1EA4 - chains B and E of the 16 polymer chains in the assembly; structure by X-ray diffraction, 2.95 A resolution.

== Chain B (and E) ==
Molecule: Transcriptional repressor copg
Source organism: Streptococcus agalactiae
Notes: fragment: dna-binding protein; chain E of this document is another copy of the same molecule, construct and numbering; everything in this record applies to it too
Reference sequence: P13920 (REPA_STRPN); residue numbers follow UniProt; this construct covers 1-45
Chain sequence (45 residues; numbered 1 to 45; the number before each row is that of its first residue):
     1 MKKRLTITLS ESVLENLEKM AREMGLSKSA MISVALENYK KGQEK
Disordered / not traced: 42-45 (chain E: 45)
UniProt features mapped onto this chain:
  - DNA-binding region: Asn16 to Leu36 (H-T-H motif)
  - mutagenesis: Ala30 (A30E: 5-fold increase in plasmid copy number)

== Interface between chain B and chain E ==
Residue-residue contacts (8; chain B residue first):
  Lys2(B) with Glu23(E), hydrogen bond (side chain-backbone)
  Gly25(B) with Leu26(E); Ser27(E), hydrogen bond (backbone-backbone); Ala30(E)
  Leu26(B) with Gly25(E); Leu26(E), hydrophobic
  Ser27(B) with Gly25(E), hydrogen bond (backbone-backbone)
  Ala30(B) with Gly25(E)

== In short ==
Chain B and chain E each contribute 5 residues to their interface, with 3 hydrogen bonds. Polar contacts
include Lys2(B)-Glu23(E) and Gly25(B)-Ser27(E). From UniProt: one mutagenesis site on chain B.
Both chains are Transcriptional repressor copg (Streptococcus agalactiae). Entry 1EA4 (TRANSCRIPTIONAL
REPRESSOR COPG/22bp dsDNA COMPLEX) was determined by X-ray diffraction.
